9C1L - chains C and P of the 11 polymer chains in the assembly; structure by electron microscopy, 2.65 A resolution.

[Chain C]
Name: Inner capsid protein VP2
Source organism: Simian rotavirus A strain RRV
UniProtKB: B3F2X3 (B3F2X3_ROTRH); numbering as in UniProt (aligned over 1-887)
Amino-acid sequence (887 residues; numbered 1 to 887; the number before each row is that of its first residue):
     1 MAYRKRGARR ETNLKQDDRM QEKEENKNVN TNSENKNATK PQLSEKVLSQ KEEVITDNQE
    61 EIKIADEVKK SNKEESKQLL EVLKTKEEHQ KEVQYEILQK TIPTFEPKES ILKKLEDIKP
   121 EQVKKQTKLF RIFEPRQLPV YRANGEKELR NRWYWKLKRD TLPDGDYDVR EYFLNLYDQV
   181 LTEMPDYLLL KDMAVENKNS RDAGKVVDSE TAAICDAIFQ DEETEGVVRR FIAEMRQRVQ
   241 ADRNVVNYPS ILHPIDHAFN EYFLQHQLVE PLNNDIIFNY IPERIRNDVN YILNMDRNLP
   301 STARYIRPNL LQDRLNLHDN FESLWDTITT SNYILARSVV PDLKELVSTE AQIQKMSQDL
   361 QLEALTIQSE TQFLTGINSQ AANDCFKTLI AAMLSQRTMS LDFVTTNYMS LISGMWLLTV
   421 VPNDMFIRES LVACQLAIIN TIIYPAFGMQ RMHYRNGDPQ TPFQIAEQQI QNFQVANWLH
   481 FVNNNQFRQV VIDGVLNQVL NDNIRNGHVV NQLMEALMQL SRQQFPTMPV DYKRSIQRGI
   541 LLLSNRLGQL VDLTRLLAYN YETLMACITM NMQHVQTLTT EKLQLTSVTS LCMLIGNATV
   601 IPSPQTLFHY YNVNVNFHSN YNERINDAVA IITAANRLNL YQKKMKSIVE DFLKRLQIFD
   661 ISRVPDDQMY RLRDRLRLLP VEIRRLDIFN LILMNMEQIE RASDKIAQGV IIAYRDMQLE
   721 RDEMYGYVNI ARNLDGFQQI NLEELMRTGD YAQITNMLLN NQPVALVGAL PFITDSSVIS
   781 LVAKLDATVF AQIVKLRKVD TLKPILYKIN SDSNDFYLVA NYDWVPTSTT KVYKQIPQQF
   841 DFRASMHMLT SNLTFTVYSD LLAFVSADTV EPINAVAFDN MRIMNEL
Disordered / not traced: 1-84

[Chain P]
Name: RNA-directed RNA polymerase
Source organism: Simian rotavirus A strain RRV
Notes: EC 2.7.7.48
UniProtKB: B3F2X2 (B3F2X2_ROTRH); numbering as in UniProt (aligned over 1-1088)
Amino-acid sequence (1088 residues; numbered 1 to 1088; the number before each row is that of its first residue):
     1 MGKYNLILSE YLSFIYNSQS AVQIPIYYSS NSELENRCIE FHSKCLENSK NGLSLKKLFV
    61 EYSDVIENAT LLSILSYSYD KYNAVERKLV KYAKGKPLEA DLTVNELDYE NNKITSELFP
   121 TAEEYTDLLM DPAILTSLSS NLNAVMFWLE KHENDVAEKL KIYKRRLDLF TIVASTVNKY
   181 GVPRHNAKYR YEYEVMKDKP YYLVTWANSS IEMLMSVFSH EDYLIARELI VLSYSNRSTL
   241 AKLVSSPMSI LVALVDINGT FITNEELELE FSNKYVRAIV PDQTFDELKQ MLDNMRKAGL
   301 TDIPKMIQDW LVDCSIEKFP LMAKIYSWSF HVGFRKQKML DAALDQLKTE YTEDVDDEMY
   361 REYTMLIRDE VVKMLEEPVK HDDHLLQDSE LAGLLSMSSA SNGESRQLKF GRKTIFSTKK
   421 NMHVMDDMAN GRYTPGIIPP VNVDKPIPLG RRDVPGRRTR IIFILPYEYF IAQHAVVEKM
   481 LIYAKHTREY AEFYSQSNQL LSYGDVTRFL SNNSMVLYTD VSQWDSSQHN TQPFRKGIIM
   541 GLDMLANMTN DARVIQTLNL YKQTQINLMD SYVQIPDGNV IKKIQYGAVA SGEKQTKAAN
   601 SIANLALIKT VLSRISNKYS FATKIIRVDG DDNYAVLQFN TEVTKQMVQD VSNDVRETYA
   661 RMNTKVKALV STVGIEIAKR YIAGGKIFFR AGINLLNNEK KGQSTQWDQA AVLYSNYIVN
   721 RLRGFETDRE FILTKIMQMT SVAITGSLRL FPSERVLTTN STFKVFDSED FIIEYGTTDD
   781 EVYIQRAFMS LSSQKSGIAD EIAASSTFKN YVSRLSEQLL FSKNNIVSRG IALTEKAKLN
   841 SYAPISLEKR RAQISALLTM LQKPVTFKSS KITINDILRD IKPFFTVNEA HLPIQYQKFM
   901 PTLPDNVQYI IQCIGSRTYQ IEDDGSKSAI SRLISKYSVY KPSIEELYKV ISLHENEIQL
   961 YLISLGIPKI DADTYVGSKI YSQDKYRILE SYVYNLLSIN YGCYQLFDFN SPDLEKLIRI
  1021 PFKGKIPAVT FILHLYAKLE VINHAIKNGS WISLFCNYPK SEMIKLWKKM WNITSLRSPY
  1081 TNANFFQD
Disordered / not traced: 1, 1088

[Chain C / chain P interface]
Pairs across the interface - 4 pairs, chain C then chain P:
  Lys-86(C) / Leu-953(P)
  Lys-86(C) / His-954(P)
  His-89(C) / His-954(P)
  Leu-365(C) / Trp-1067(P)  hydrophobic
Other interface residues (no listed pair), chain C (4 interface residues in all): Glu-87
Other interface residues (no listed pair), chain P (7 interface residues in all): Ser-952, Glu-955, Lys-1068, Asn-1072

[Summary]
4 residues of chain C and 7 residues of chain P are in contact.
Here chain C is Inner capsid protein VP2 and chain P is RNA-directed RNA polymerase, both from Simian
rotavirus A strain RRV. Entry 9C1L (Rhesus rotavirus (VP1 structure at 2.65 Angstrom resolution)) was
determined by electron microscopy.
